PDB entry 6CCG | X-ray diffraction, 1.90 A resolution | chains A and C of the 3 polymer chains in the assembly

Chain A:
Name: Methyl-CpG-binding domain protein 3
From: Homo sapiens
UniProtKB: O95983 (MBD3_HUMAN); residue numbers follow UniProt; this construct covers 1-71
Amino-acid sequence (73 residues; row label = number of the first residue in the row; numbers below 1 keep their minus sign (Gly-1 is residue -1)):
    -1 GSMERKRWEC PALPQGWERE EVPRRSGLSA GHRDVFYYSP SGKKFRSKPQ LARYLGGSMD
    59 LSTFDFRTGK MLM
Unresolved in the structure: -1
Sequence notes: expression tag (-1 to 0)
Swiss-Prot annotation at these positions:
  - region: Ser60 to Met71 (Required for interaction with MBD3L2)
  - modified residue: Ser56 (Phosphoserine)
  - mutagenesis: His30 (H30K: No effect. Confers strong binding to methylated CpG (in vitro); when associated with Y-34), Phe34 (F34A: Augments DNA binding activity, irrespective of DNA methylation; F34Y: Confers weak binding to methylated CpG (in vitro). Confers strong binding to methylated CpG (in vitro) ...)
From the paper describing this entry:
  - binding site for the 12-nt DNA strand (chain C): Arg22
  - binding site for the 12-nt DNA strand: Arg44
  - contacts within the chain: Arg22-Asp32 (salt bridge), Arg22-Ser27 (hydrogen bond)
  - mutagenesis - F34Y: increased binding to mCG

Chain C:
Molecule: 12-nt DNA strand
Sequence (12 nucleotides; each row starts with the number of its first residue):
     1 GCCAGCGCTG GC
Modified positions: 5CM (5-methyl-2'-deoxy-cytidine-5'-monophosphate) at position 6

How chain A and chain C interact:
Residue-residue contacts - 13 pairs, chain A then chain C:
  Arg3(A) - DG5(C)  phosphate contact
  Arg22(A) - 5CM_6(C)  phosphate contact
  Arg22(A) - DG7(C)  hydrogen bond to the base
  Arg23(A) - 5CM_6(C)  hydrogen bond to the phosphate
  Ser24(A) - 5CM_6(C)  hydrogen bond to the phosphate
  Gly25(A) - DG7(C)  phosphate contact
  Leu26(A) - DG7(C)  hydrogen bond to the phosphate
  Ser27(A) - 5CM_6(C)  sugar contact
  Ser27(A) - DG7(C)  hydrogen bond to the phosphate
  Asp32(A) - 5CM_6(C)  base contact
  Lys42(A) - DA4(C)  salt bridge to the phosphate
  Arg44(A) - DG5(C)  base contact
  Arg44(A) - 5CM_6(C)  base contact
Other interface residues (no listed pair), chain A (11 interface residues in all): Val20

Summary:
11 residues of chain A face 4 of chain C across their interface, with 5 hydrogen bonds and 1 salt bridge.
Polar contacts include Arg22(A)-DG7(C), Arg23(A)-5CM_6(C) and Ser24(A)-5CM_6(C). The paper reports a binding
site for the 12-nt DNA strand (chain C) at Arg22(A); F34Y of chain A increases binding to mCG.
Chain A is Methyl-CpG-binding domain protein 3 (Homo sapiens) and chain C is a 12-nt DNA strand; the
structure, Crystal structure MBD3 MBD domain in complex with methylated CpG DNA, was determined by X-ray
diffraction together with 6CEU, 6CEV and 6CC8 from the same study.
